Entry 1SFO (X-ray diffraction, 3.61 A resolution); this record covers chains B and C of the 12 polymer chains in the assembly.

Chain B:
Name: DNA-directed RNA polymerase II 140 kDa polypeptide
Organism: Saccharomyces cerevisiae
Notes: EC 2.7.7.6
Reference sequence: P08518 (RPB2_YEAST); residues 1-1224 here = UniProt positions 1-1224
Chain sequence (1224 residues; numbered 1 to 1224; the number before each row is that of its first residue):
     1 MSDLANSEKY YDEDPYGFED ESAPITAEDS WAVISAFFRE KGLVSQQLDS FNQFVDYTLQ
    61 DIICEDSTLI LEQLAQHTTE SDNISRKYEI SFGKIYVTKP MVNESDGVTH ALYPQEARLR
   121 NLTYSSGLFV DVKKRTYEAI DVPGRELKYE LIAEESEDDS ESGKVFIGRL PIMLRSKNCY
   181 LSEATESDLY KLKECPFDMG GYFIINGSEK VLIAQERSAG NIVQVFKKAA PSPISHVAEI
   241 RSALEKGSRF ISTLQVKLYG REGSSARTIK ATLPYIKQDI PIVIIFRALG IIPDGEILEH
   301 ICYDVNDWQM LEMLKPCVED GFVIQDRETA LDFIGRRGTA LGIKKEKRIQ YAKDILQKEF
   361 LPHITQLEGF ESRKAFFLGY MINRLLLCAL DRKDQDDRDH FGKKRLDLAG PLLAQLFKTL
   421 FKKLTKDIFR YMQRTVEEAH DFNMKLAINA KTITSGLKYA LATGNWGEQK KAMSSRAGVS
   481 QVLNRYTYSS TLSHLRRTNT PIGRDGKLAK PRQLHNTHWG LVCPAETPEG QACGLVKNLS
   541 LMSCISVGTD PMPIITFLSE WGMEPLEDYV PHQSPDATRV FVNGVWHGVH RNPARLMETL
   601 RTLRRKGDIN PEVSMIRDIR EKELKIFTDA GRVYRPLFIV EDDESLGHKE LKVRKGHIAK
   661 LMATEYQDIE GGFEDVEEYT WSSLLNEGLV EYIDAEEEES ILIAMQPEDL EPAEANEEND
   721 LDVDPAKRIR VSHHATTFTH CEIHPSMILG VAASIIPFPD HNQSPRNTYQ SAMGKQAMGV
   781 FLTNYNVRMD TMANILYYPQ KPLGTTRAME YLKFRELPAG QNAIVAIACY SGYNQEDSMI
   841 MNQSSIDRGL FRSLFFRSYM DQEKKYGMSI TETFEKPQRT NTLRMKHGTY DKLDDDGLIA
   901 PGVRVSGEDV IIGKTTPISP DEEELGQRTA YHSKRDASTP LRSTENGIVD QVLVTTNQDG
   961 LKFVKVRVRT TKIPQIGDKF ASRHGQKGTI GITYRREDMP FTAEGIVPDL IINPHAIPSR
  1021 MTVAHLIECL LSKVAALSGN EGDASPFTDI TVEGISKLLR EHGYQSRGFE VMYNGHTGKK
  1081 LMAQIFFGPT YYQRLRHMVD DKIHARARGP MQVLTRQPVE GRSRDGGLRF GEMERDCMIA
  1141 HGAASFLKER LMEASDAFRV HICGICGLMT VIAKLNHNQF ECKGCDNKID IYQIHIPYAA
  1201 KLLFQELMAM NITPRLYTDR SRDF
Unresolved in the structure: 1-19, 71-89, 135-163, 336-344, 438-445, 503-508, 669-677, 716-721, 920-932

Chain C:
Name: DNA-directed RNA polymerase II 45 kDa polypeptide
Organism: Saccharomyces cerevisiae
Notes: EC 2.7.7.6
Reference sequence: P16370 (RPB3_YEAST); residues 1-318 here = UniProt positions 1-318
Chain sequence (318 residues; numbered 1 to 318; the number before each row is that of its first residue):
     1 MSEEGPQVKI REASKDNVDF ILSNVDLAMA NSLRRVMIAE IPTLAIDSVE VETNTTVLAD
    61 EFIAHRLGLI PLQSMDIEQL EYSRDCFCED HCDKCSVVLT LQAFGESEST TNVYSKDLVI
   121 VSNLMGRNIG HPIIQDKEGN GVLICKLRKG QELKLTCVAK KGIAKEHAKW GPAAAIEFEY
   181 DPWNKLKHTD YWYEQDSAKE WPQSKNCEYE DPPNEGDPFD YKAQADTFYM NVESVGSIPV
   241 DQVVVRGIDT LQKKVASILL ALTQMDQDKV NFASGDNNTA SNMLGSNEDV MMTGAEQDPY
   301 SNASQMGNTG SGGYDNAW
Unresolved in the structure: 1-2, 269-318
Swiss-Prot annotation at these positions:
  - binding site (Zn(2+)): Cys-86, Cys-88, Cys-92, Cys-95
  - modified residue: Ser-2 (N-acetylserine)
  - natural variant: Ala-30 (A30D: In mutant RPB3-1)
  - mutagenesis: Lys-9 (K9E: Transcript termination readthrough)

Chain B / chain C interface:
Residue-residue contacts - 70 pairs, chain B then chain C:
  Asn-786(B) / Val-57(C)
  Tyr-797(B) / Glu-61(C)
  Tyr-797(B) / Phe-62(C)  hydrophobic
  Tyr-798(B) / Phe-62(C)
  Tyr-798(B) / His-65(C)
  Tyr-798(B) / Arg-66(C)  hydrogen bond
  Asp-847(B) / His-65(C)  hydrogen bond (backbone-side chain)
  Asp-847(B) / His-167(C)
  Asp-847(B) / Ala-168(C)
  Arg-848(B) / His-65(C)  hydrogen bond (backbone-side chain)
  Arg-848(B) / Leu-69(C)
  Gly-849(B) / His-65(C)
  Arg-852(B) / His-65(C)
  Ile-948(B) / Glu-61(C)
  Arg-969(B) / Ala-59(C)
  Arg-969(B) / Asp-60(C)  salt bridge
  Arg-969(B) / Glu-61(C)  salt bridge
  Thr-971(B) / Glu-61(C)  hydrogen bond
  Arg-995(B) / Lys-165(C)
  Arg-996(B) / Ile-38(C)
  Arg-996(B) / Ala-173(C)
  Arg-996(B) / Ala-174(C)  hydrogen bond (side chain-backbone)
  Glu-997(B) / Arg-34(C)  hydrogen bond (backbone-side chain)
  Glu-997(B) / Arg-35(C)
  Glu-997(B) / Ile-38(C)
  Glu-997(B) / Ala-39(C)
  Asp-998(B) / Arg-35(C)  salt bridge
  Phe-1001(B) / Arg-34(C)
  Phe-1001(B) / Phe-178(C)  hydrophobic
  Ala-1003(B) / Glu-177(C)
  Ala-1003(B) / Phe-178(C)  hydrogen bond (backbone-backbone)
  Glu-1004(B) / Glu-177(C)
  Gly-1005(B) / Ile-176(C)
  Gly-1005(B) / Glu-177(C)
  Arg-1060(B) / Lys-199(C)  hydrogen bond (side chain-backbone)
  Arg-1060(B) / Glu-200(C)  hydrogen bond (side chain-backbone)
  Gly-1063(B) / Pro-202(C)
  Gln-1065(B) / Trp-201(C)
  Arg-1067(B) / Glu-194(C)  salt bridge
  Phe-1069(B) / Trp-192(C)
  Phe-1069(B) / Trp-201(C)  hydrophobic
  Tyr-1073(B) / Glu-179(C)
  Tyr-1073(B) / Tyr-180(C)  hydrophobic
  Gly-1075(B) / Asn-31(C)
  Gly-1075(B) / Arg-34(C)  hydrogen bond (backbone-side chain)
  Gly-1075(B) / Arg-35(C)  hydrogen bond (backbone-side chain)
  His-1076(B) / Asn-31(C)  hydrogen bond (backbone-side chain)
  Thr-1077(B) / Leu-27(C)
  Thr-1077(B) / Asn-31(C)  hydrogen bond (backbone-side chain)
  Gly-1078(B) / Leu-27(C)
  Gly-1078(B) / Asn-31(C)  hydrogen bond (backbone-side chain)
  Gly-1078(B) / Phe-178(C)
  Gly-1078(B) / Tyr-180(C)
  Lys-1079(B) / Leu-27(C)
  Lys-1079(B) / Tyr-180(C)
  Lys-1079(B) / His-188(C)
  Lys-1080(B) / Tyr-180(C)  hydrogen bond (backbone-side chain)
  Lys-1080(B) / Asp-181(C)  hydrogen bond (side chain-backbone)
  Lys-1080(B) / His-188(C)
  Lys-1080(B) / Thr-189(C)
  Leu-1081(B) / His-188(C)
  Leu-1081(B) / Thr-189(C)
  Met-1082(B) / His-188(C)
  Met-1082(B) / Thr-189(C)
  Met-1082(B) / Asp-190(C)  hydrogen bond (backbone-backbone)
  Gln-1084(B) / Thr-189(C)
  Gln-1084(B) / Asp-190(C)  hydrogen bond (side chain-backbone)
  Gln-1084(B) / Tyr-191(C)
  Gln-1084(B) / Trp-192(C)
  Gln-1084(B) / Trp-201(C)
Also at the interface, not in a pair above, chain B (40 interface residues in all): Ser-844, Thr-970, Met-999, Tyr-1064, Glu-1070, Val-1071, Ala-1083
Also at the interface, not in a pair above, chain C (37 interface residues in all): Ala-175, Lys-187

In short:
40 residues of chain B and 37 residues of chain C are in contact; the contacts include 18 hydrogen bonds and 4
salt bridges. Polar pairs include Arg-969(B)/Asp-60(C), Arg-969(B)/Glu-61(C) and Asp-998(B)/Arg-35(C). Curated
annotation (UniProt) lists 4 Zn2+-binding residues and one mutagenesis site on chain C.
Chain B is DNA-directed RNA polymerase II 140 kDa polypeptide and chain C is DNA-directed RNA polymerase II 45
kDa polypeptide, both from Saccharomyces cerevisiae; the structure, RNA polymerase II strand separated
elongation complex, was determined by X-ray diffraction.
